5U7O - chains D and E of the 6 polymer chains in the assembly; structure by X-ray diffraction, 3.03 A resolution.

# Chain D
Protein: 35O22 fab heavy chain
Source organism: Homo sapiens
Notes: antibody fragment or engineered binder
Sequence (243 residues; numbered 1 to 225 plus 18 insertion-coded residues; the number before each row is that of its first residue; a row labelled like 72A-72H holds insertion residues (72A, then the next letters in order)):
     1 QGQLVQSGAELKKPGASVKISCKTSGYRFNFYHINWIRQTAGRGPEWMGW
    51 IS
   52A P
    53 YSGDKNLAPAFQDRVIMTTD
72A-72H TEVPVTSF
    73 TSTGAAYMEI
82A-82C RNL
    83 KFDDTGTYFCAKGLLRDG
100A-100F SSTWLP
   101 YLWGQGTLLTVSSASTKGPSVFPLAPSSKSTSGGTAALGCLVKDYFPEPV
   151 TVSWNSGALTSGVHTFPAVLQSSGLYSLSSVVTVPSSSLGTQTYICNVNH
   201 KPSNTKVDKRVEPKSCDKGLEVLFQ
Not modelled in the structure: 225
Disulfides: Cys22-Cys92, Cys140-Cys196

# Chain E
Protein: 35O22 fab light chain
Source organism: Homo sapiens
Notes: antibody fragment or engineered binder
Sequence (216 residues; row label = number of the first residue in the row; note: 1 number in that range is skipped by the numbering (no residue carries it; nothing is unmodelled there); a row labelled like 27A-27C holds insertion residues (27A, then the next letters in order)):
     1 QSVLTQSAS
    11 VSGSLGQSVTISCTGPN
27A-27C SVC
    28 CSHKSISWYQWPPGRAPTLIIYEDNERAPGISPRFSGYKSYWSAYLTISD
    78 LRPEDETTYYCCSYTHNS
   95A G
    96 CVFGTGTKVSV
  106A L
   107 GQSKANPSVTLFPPSSEELQANKATLVCLISDFYPGAVTVAWKADSSPVK
   157 AGVETTTPSKQSNNKYAASSYLSLTPEQWKSHRSYSCQVTHEGSTVEKTV
   207 APTECS
Not modelled in the structure: 1, 211-212
Disulfides: Cys23-Cys88, Cys27C-Cys28, Cys89-Cys96, Cys134-Cys193
Residues lining bound ligands: N-acetylglucosamine (NAG; 2-acetamido-2-deoxy-beta-D-glucopyranose): Asn52, Glu53, Arg54

# How chain D and chain E interact
Contacting residue pairs - 56 pairs, chain D then chain E:
  Ile37(D) with Phe98(E), hydrophobic
  Gln39(D) with Trp38(E); Tyr87(E), hydrogen bond
  Pro45(D) with Trp38(E), hydrophobic; Tyr87(E), hydrophobic; Phe98(E)
  Trp47(D) with Gly95A(E); Cys96(E); Phe98(E)
  Phe91(D) with Arg42(E)
  Leu96(D) with Tyr49(E), hydrophobic
  Ser100A(D) with Glu50(E), hydrogen bond; Thr92(E); His93(E)
  Ser100B(D) with Glu50(E), hydrogen bond; Tyr91(E), hydrogen bond
  Trp100D(D) with Tyr91(E), hydrophobic; Thr92(E); Ser95(E); Gly95A(E); Cys96(E)
  Leu100E(D) with Tyr36(E); Tyr49(E), hydrophobic; Tyr91(E)
  Pro100F(D) with Tyr36(E), hydrogen bond (backbone-side chain)
  Tyr101(D) with Leu46(E), hydrophobic; Pro56(E)
  Trp103(D) with Tyr36(E); Pro44(E), hydrophobic
  Gly104(D) with Ala43(E)
  Phe122(D) with Ser121(E)
  Pro123(D) with Glu123(E)
  Leu124(D) with Phe118(E), hydrophobic
  Ala125(D) with Phe118(E)
  Ser127(D) with Thr116(E)
  Leu141(D) with Val133(E), hydrophobic
  Lys143(D) with Glu124(E), salt bridge; Thr131(E), hydrogen bond
  Phe166(D) with Leu135(E), hydrophobic; Ile136(E); Ser137(E); Ala173(E), hydrophobic; Ala174(E)
  Pro167(D) with Ser165(E); Ser175(E)
  Ala168(D) with Thr162(E)
  Val169(D) with Glu160(E); Thr162(E); Tyr177(E), hydrophobic
  Gln171(D) with Glu160(E)
  Ser177(D) with Tyr177(E)
  Leu178(D) with Tyr177(E), hydrogen bond (backbone-side chain)
  Ser179(D) with Val133(E); Leu135(E); Tyr177(E), hydrogen bond
  Lys218(D) with Glu210(E), salt bridge
Other interface residues (no listed pair), chain D (34 interface residues in all): Glu46, Leu97, Leu170, Val181
Other interface residues (no listed pair), chain E (38 interface residues in all): Ser34, Ala55, Gly99

# Overview
34 residues of chain D and 38 residues of chain E are in contact, with 8 hydrogen bonds and 2 salt bridges.
Among the polar pairs are Lys143(D)-Glu124(E), Lys218(D)-Glu210(E) and Gln39(D)-Tyr87(E). Chain E binds
N-acetylglucosamine.
Here chain D is 35O22 fab heavy chain and chain E is 35O22 fab light chain, both from Homo sapiens. Entry 5U7O
(Crystal Structure of HIV-1 BG505 SOSIP.664 Prefusion Env Trimer Bound to Small Molecule HIV-1 Entry Inhibitor
...) was determined by X-ray diffraction (same publication as 5U7M).
